8OJL - chains B and E of the 6 polymer chains in the assembly; structure by electron microscopy, 2.88 A resolution.

[Chain B (and E)]
Protein: Lon protease homolog, mitochondrial
From: Homo sapiens
Notes: EC 3.4.21.53; chain E of this document is another copy of the same molecule, construct and numbering; everything in this record applies to it too
UniProt: P36776 (LONM_HUMAN); residue numbers follow UniProt; this construct covers 121-959
Amino-acid sequence (869 residues; each row starts with the number of its first residue):
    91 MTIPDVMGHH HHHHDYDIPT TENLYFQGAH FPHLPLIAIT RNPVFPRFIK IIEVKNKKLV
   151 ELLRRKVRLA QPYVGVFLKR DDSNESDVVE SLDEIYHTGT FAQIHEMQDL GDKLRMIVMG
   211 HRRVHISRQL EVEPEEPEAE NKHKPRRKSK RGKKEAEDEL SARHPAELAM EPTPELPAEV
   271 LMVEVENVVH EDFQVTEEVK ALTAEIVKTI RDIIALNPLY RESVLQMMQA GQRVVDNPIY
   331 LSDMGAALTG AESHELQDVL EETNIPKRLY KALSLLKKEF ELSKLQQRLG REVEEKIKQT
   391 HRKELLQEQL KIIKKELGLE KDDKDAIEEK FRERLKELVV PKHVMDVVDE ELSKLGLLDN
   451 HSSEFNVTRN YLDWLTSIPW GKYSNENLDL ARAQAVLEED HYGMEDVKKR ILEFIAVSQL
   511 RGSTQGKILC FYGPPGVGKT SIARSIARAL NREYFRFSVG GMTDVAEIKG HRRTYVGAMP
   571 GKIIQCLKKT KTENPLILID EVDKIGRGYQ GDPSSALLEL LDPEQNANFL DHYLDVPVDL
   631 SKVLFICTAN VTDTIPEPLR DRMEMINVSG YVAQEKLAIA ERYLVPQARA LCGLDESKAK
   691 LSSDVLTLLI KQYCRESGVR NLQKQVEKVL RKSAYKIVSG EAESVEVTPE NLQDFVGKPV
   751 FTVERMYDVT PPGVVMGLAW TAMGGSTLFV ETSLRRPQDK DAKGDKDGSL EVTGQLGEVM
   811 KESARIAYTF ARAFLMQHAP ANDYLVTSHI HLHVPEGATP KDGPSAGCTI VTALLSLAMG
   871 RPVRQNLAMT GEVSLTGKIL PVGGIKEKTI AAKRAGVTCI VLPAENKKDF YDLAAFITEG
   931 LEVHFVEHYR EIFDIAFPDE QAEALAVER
Disordered / not traced: 91-122, 222-271, 950-959
Sequence notes: initiating methionine (91); expression tag (92-120); engineered mutation Glu394 (Tyr in P36776)
Ligand contacts: ADP (adenosine-5'-diphosphate): Asp490, His491, Tyr492, Met494, Pro525, Gly526, Val527, Gly528, Lys529, Thr530, Ser531, Tyr661, Ile669, Tyr673, Leu674, Gln677, Val709, Arg710, Gln713
UniProt features mapped onto this chain:
  - active site: Ser855, Lys898
  - binding site (ATP): Gly523 to Thr530
  - natural variant: Glu476 (E476A: In CODASS), Ser631 (S631Y: In CODASS), Ala670 (A670V: In CODASS), Arg672 (R672C: In CODASS), Pro676 (P676S: In CODASS), Arg679 (R679H: In CODASS), Arg721 (R721G: In CODASS), Ala724 (A724V: In CODASS), Pro749 (P749S: In CODASS), Gly767 (G767E: In CODASS), Ile927 (deletion: In CODASS)
  - mutagenesis: Lys529 (K529R: Abolishes ATPase activity, and presumably ATP-driven protein unfolding, but does not block access to the proteolytic active site or prevent a substrate from binding to it), Trp770 (W770A: Has low basal, but normal stimulated ATPase activity, and retains peptidase activity; W770P: Has normal basal, but low stimulated ATPase activity, and abolishes peptidase activity), Ser855 (S855A: Lacks both ATPase and protease activity, but retains DNA binding activity), Thr880 (T880V: Enhances the basal, but not the stimulated ATPase activity), Gly893 (G893A: Has low basal, but normal stimulated ATPase activity, and retains peptidase activity; G893P: Has normal basal, but low stimulated ATPase activity, and abolishes peptidase activity), Gly894 (G894A/S: Enhances the basal, but not the stimulated ATPase activity, and retains peptidase activity; G894P: Enhances the basal, but not the stimulated ATPase activity, and abolishes peptidase activity)
Reported in the primary citation:
  - catalytic residues: Ser855, Lys898 (citing earlier work)
  - mutagenesis - Y394E: decreased catalytic activity on TFAM
  - mutagenesis - Y394E: decreased catalytic activity on ATPase
  - mutagenesis - Y394E (at least 2 degC): decreased stability
  - post-translational modification sites: Ser173, Ser181, Tyr186 (citing earlier work)
  - mutagenesis - Y394E: decreased catalytic activity on beta-casein
  - mutagenesis - Y394E: decreased catalytic activity on glutaryl-Ala-Ala-Phe-MNA

[How chain B and chain E interact]
Residue-residue contacts (18; chain B residue first):
  Thr130(B) - Gln322(E)
  Arg131(B) - Gly321(E)
  Arg131(B) - Gln322(E)
  Arg131(B) - Arg323(E)
  Asn132(B) - Gln322(E)  hydrogen bond
  Asn307(B) - Lys298(E)
  Glu342(B) - Glu287(E)
  Glu342(B) - Lys290(E)  salt bridge
  Leu372(B) - Glu288(E)
  Gln376(B) - Ala291(E)
  Leu379(B) - Tyr360(E)
  Val383(B) - Tyr360(E)  hydrophobic
  Glu384(B) - Lys367(E)
  Ile387(B) - Ser364(E)
  Glu398(B) - Lys368(E)
  Gln399(B) - Leu375(E)
  Ile402(B) - Leu372(E)  hydrophobic
  Ile402(B) - Leu375(E)  hydrophobic
Also at the interface, not in a pair above, chain B (18 interface residues in all): Leu309, Leu375, Glu394, Leu395
Also at the interface, not in a pair above, chain E (17 interface residues in all): Leu292, Glu295, Glu371

[Overview]
The interface between chain B and chain E involves 18 residues on one side and 17 on the other, with 1
hydrogen bond and 1 salt bridge. Polar contacts include Glu342(B)-Lys290(E) and Asn132(B)-Gln322(E). Bound to
chain B: ADP. The paper reports catalytic residues Ser855(B) and Lys898(B); Y394E of chain B reduces catalytic
activity on TFAM.
Chain B and chain E are both Lon protease homolog, mitochondrial (Homo sapiens); the structure, Human
Mitochondrial Lon Y394E Mutant ADP Bound, was determined by electron microscopy (same publication as 8OVF,
8OVG, 8OKA and 8OM7).
